5X11 - chains I and B of the 4 polymer chains in the assembly; structure by X-ray diffraction, 2.65 A resolution.

[Chain I]
Molecule: 28-nt DNA strand
Sequence (28 nucleotides; each row starts with the number of its first residue):
     1 CGGAACATGTAAATAGTTACATGATTAC

[Chain B]
Molecule: Transcriptional regulator
From: Bacillus subtilis subsp. spizizenii strain W23
Reference sequence: E0TW95 (E0TW95_BACPZ); residue numbers follow UniProt; this construct covers 1-182
Sequence (188 residues; each row starts with the number of its first residue; numbers below 1 keep their minus sign (Gly-5 is residue -5)):
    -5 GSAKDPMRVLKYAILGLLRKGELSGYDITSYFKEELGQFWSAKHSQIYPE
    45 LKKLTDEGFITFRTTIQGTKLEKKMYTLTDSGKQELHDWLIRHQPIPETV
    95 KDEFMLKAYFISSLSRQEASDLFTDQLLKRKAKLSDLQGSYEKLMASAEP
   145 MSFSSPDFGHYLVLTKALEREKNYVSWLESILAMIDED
Unresolved in the structure: -5 to -2, 142-144, 181-182
Construct notes: expression tag (-5 to 0)
What the authors report for this chain:
  - binding site for the 28-nt DNA strand (chain I): Tyr20, His38, Ser39, Gln40, Tyr42, Gln61 to Leu65, Lys67, Lys68, Lys95
  - binding site for the 28-nt DNA strand: Arg2, Trp34, Lys37
  - mutagenesis - Y20A (17-fold), Y20A/H38A, H38A (3.3-fold), H38A/S39A (10-fold), H38A/Y42A, S39A (1.7-fold), Y42A (100-fold), K64A (3-fold), L65A, K67A (65-fold), K68A (6-fold), K95A: decreased binding to the 28-nt DNA strand (chain I)
  - mutagenesis - Y20A, Y42A: unchanged stability
  - mutagenesis - R2A, Q32A, Q32E, W34A, K37A, Q40A, Q61A, H154A, H154A/R164A, R164A: unchanged binding to the 28-nt DNA strand (chain I)
  - specificity-determining residues: Tyr20, Leu65
  - mutagenesis - F104R (1.81 M), L156E (1.76 M): decreased stability

[How chain I and chain B interact]
Residue-residue contacts (20):
  DT14(I) with Pro0(B), phosphate contact
  DA15(I) with Met1(B), phosphate contact; Arg2(B), hydrogen bond to the phosphate; Gln40(B), sugar contact
  DG16(I) with Trp34(B), phosphate contact; Gln40(B), hydrogen bond to the phosphate
  DT17(I) with Lys37(B), phosphate contact; Ser39(B), base contact; Gln40(B), base contact
  DT18(I) with Lys37(B), salt bridge to the phosphate; Ser39(B), hydrogen bond to the base
  DA19(I) with Ser39(B), base contact
  DG23(I) with Leu65(B), base contact
  DA24(I) with Lys64(B), phosphate contact; Leu65(B), phosphate contact
  DT25(I) with Gln61(B), phosphate contact; Gly62(B), phosphate contact; Thr63(B), hydrogen bond to the phosphate; Lys64(B), hydrogen bond to the phosphate; Leu65(B), phosphate contact
Interface residues without a listed pair, chain B (13 interface residues in all): His38

[In short]
Chain I and chain B form an interface of 9 and 13 residues respectively, with 5 hydrogen bonds and 1 salt
bridge. Polar pairs include DT18(I)-Ser39(B), DA15(I)-Arg2(B) and DG16(I)-Gln40(B). The paper reports a
binding site for the 28-nt DNA strand (chain I) at Tyr20(B), His38(B) and Ser39(B) among others; Y20A,
Y20A/H38A and H38A of chain B, among others, reduce binding to the 28-nt DNA strand (chain I); 24
substitutions were tested in all.
Chain I is a 28-nt DNA strand and chain B is Transcriptional regulator (Bacillus subtilis subsp. spizizenii
strain W23); the structure, Crystal structure of Bacillus subtilis PadR in complex with operator DNA, was
determined by X-ray diffraction, deposited together with 5Y8T, 5X12, 5X13 and 5X14.
